7QXI - chains A and B of the 8 polymer chains in the assembly; structure by electron microscopy, 3.40 A resolution.

Chain A (and B):
Molecule: DNA-directed RNA polymerase subunit alpha
Organism: Escherichia coli K-12
Notes: EC 2.7.7.6; chain B of this document is another copy of the same molecule, construct and numbering; everything in this record applies to it too
Reference sequence: P0A7Z4 (RPOA_ECOLI); residues 1-329 here = UniProt positions 1-329
Amino-acid sequence (329 residues; numbered 1 to 329; the number before each row is that of its first residue):
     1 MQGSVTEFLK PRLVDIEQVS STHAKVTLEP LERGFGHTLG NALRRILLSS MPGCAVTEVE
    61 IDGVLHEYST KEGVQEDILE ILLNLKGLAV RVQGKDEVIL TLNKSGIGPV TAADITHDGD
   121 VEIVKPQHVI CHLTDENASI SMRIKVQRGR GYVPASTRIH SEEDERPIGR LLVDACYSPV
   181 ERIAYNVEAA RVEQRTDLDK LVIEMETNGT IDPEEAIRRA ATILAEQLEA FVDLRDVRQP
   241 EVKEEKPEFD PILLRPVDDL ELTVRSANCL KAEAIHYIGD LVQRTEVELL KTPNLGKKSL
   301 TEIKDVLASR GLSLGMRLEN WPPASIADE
Disordered / not traced: 1-4, 238-247, 324-329 (chain B: 1-3, 160-171, 238-329)
Swiss-Prot annotation at these positions:
  - region: Glu162 to Glu165 (Required for interaction with Crp at class II promoters)
  - modified residue: Arg265 (ADP-ribosylarginine), Lys297 (N6-acetyllysine), Lys298 (N6-acetyllysine)

Interface between chain A and chain B:
Contacting residue pairs (50):
  Phe8(A) with Arg150(B)
  Lys10(A) with Glu226(B), hydrogen bond (side chain-backbone); Gln227(B); Glu229(B)
  Pro11(A) with Gln227(B); Ala230(B)
  Arg12(A) with Ala230(B)
  Glu32(A) with Arg150(B), salt bridge
  Phe35(A) with Ile46(B), hydrophobic
  Thr38(A) with Ala42(B); Arg45(B)
  Ala42(A) with Thr38(B)
  Arg45(A) with Gly34(B), hydrogen bond (side chain-backbone); Thr38(B), hydrogen bond
  Ser50(A) with Phe8(B)
  Arg148(A) with Val5(B)
  Gly149(A) with Val5(B)
  Arg150(A) with Ser4(B), hydrogen bond (side chain-backbone); Val5(B); Phe8(B); Glu32(B), salt bridge
  Arg218(A) with Phe231(B); Asp233(B)
  Arg219(A) with Thr6(B); Arg235(B)
  Ala221(A) with Leu228(B), hydrophobic
  Thr222(A) with Val232(B); Arg235(B), hydrogen bond
  Ile223(A) with Phe8(B), hydrophobic; Phe35(B), hydrophobic
  Leu224(A) with Leu228(B), hydrophobic
  Gln227(A) with Leu9(B); Leu31(B); Phe35(B)
  Leu228(A) with Leu39(B), hydrophobic; Leu43(B), hydrophobic; Leu224(B), hydrophobic; Ala225(B)
  Ala230(A) with Pro11(B), hydrophobic
  Phe231(A) with Leu28(B), hydrophobic; Leu39(B), hydrophobic; Leu201(B), hydrophobic; Ile203(B), hydrophobic; Ala221(B)
  Val232(A) with Arg218(B); Ala221(B)
  Leu234(A) with Glu214(B); Ile217(B), hydrophobic
  Arg235(A) with Val14(B)
  Val237(A) with Glu214(B)
Also at the interface, not in a pair above, chain A (34 interface residues in all): Thr6, Arg33, Gly34, His37, Asn41, Ile46, Ser49
Also at the interface, not in a pair above, chain B (41 interface residues in all): Glu7, Ser49, Ser50, Pro52, Thr222

In short:
Chain A and chain B form an interface of 34 and 41 residues respectively, with 5 hydrogen bonds and 2 salt
bridges. Polar contacts include Glu32(A)-Arg150(B), Lys10(A)-Glu226(B) and Arg45(A)-Gly34(B).
Both chains are DNA-directed RNA polymerase subunit alpha (Escherichia coli K-12). Entry 7QXI (Cryo-EM
structure of RNA polymerase-sigma54 holo enzyme with promoter DNA closed complex) was determined by electron
microscopy, deposited together with 7QV9 and 7QWP.
